9AUM - chain A; structure by X-ray diffraction, 1.54 A resolution.

Chain A:
Name: 3C-like proteinase nsp5
Source organism: Severe acute respiratory syndrome coronavirus 2
Notes: EC 3.4.22.69
Reference sequence: P0DTD1 (R1AB_SARS2); residues 1-306 here correspond to UniProt positions 3264-3569 (UniProt number = residue number + 3263)
Amino-acid sequence (306 residues; each row starts with the number of its first residue):
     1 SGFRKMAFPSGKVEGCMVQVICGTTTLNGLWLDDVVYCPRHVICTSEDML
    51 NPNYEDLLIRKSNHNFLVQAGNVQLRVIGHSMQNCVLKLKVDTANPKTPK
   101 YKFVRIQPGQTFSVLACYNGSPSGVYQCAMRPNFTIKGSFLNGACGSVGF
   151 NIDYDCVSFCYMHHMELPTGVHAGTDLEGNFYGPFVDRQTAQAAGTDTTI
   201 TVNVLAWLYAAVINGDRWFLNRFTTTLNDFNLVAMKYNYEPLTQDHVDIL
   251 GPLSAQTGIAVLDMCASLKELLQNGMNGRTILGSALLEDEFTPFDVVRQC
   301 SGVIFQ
Disordered / not traced: 303-306
Covalently attached groups: Paxlovid, bound form (4WI) linked to Cys145
Construct notes: engineered mutation Ile21 (Thr3284 in P0DTD1), Ala144 (Ser3407 in P0DTD1), Ile304 (Thr3567 in P0DTD1)
Small-molecule neighbours: Paxlovid, bound form (4WI; (1R,2S,5S)-N-{(1E,2S)-1-imino-3-[(3S)-2-oxopyrrolidin-3-yl]propan-2-yl}-6,6-dimethyl-3-[3-methyl-N-(trifluoroacetyl)-L-valyl]-3-azabicyclo[3.1.0]hexane-2-carboxamide): Ser1, His41, Met49, Tyr54, Phe140, Leu141, Asn142, Gly143, Ala144, His163, His164, Met165, Glu166, Leu167, Pro168, His172, Asp187, Arg188, Gln189, Thr190, Gln192
UniProt features mapped onto this chain:
  - active site: His41 (For 3CL-PRO activity), Cys145 (Nucleophile)
  - site: Gln306 (Cleavage)
  - cross-link (Glycyl lysine isopeptide (Lys-Gly)): Lys5 (interchain with G-Cter in ubiquitin), Lys90 (interchain with G-Cter in ubiquitin)
Reported in the primary citation:
  - binding site for Paxlovid, bound form: Gly143
  - mutagenesis - T21I/S144A/T304I, S144A (3.9-fold), A173V: decreased catalytic activity
  - mutagenesis - S144A: decreased binding to Paxlovid, bound form
  - mutagenesis - T135I: unchanged binding to Paxlovid, bound form
  - mutagenesis - A173V (16-fold): decreased binding to nirmatrelvir
  - mutagenesis - L50F, T135I: unchanged binding to nirmatrelvir

Summary:
Paxlovid, bound form is covalently linked to Cys145. Curated annotation (UniProt) lists active-site residues
His41 and Cys145. From the paper: a binding site for Paxlovid, bound form at Gly143; T21I/S144A/T304I, S144A
and A173V reduce catalytic activity; 5 substitutions were tested in all.
Chain A is 3C-like proteinase nsp5 (Severe acute respiratory syndrome coronavirus 2); the structure, Structure
of SARS-CoV-2 Mpro mutant (T21I,S144A,T304I) in complex with Nirmatrelvir (PF-07321332), was determined by
X-ray diffraction (same publication as 9AUJ, 9AUK, 9AUL, 9AUN and 9AUO).
